PDB entry 7KMK | electron microscopy, 4.20 A resolution (low resolution: residue-level contacts below are approximate; hydrogen-bond / salt-bridge calls are withheld) | chains A and H of the 7 polymer chains in the assembly

== Chain A ==
Protein: Spike glycoprotein
Organism: Severe acute respiratory syndrome coronavirus 2
UniProt: P0DTC2 (SPIKE_SARS2); residues 1-1211 here = UniProt positions 1-1211
Amino-acid sequence (1274 residues; numbered 1 to 1274; the number before each row is that of its first residue):
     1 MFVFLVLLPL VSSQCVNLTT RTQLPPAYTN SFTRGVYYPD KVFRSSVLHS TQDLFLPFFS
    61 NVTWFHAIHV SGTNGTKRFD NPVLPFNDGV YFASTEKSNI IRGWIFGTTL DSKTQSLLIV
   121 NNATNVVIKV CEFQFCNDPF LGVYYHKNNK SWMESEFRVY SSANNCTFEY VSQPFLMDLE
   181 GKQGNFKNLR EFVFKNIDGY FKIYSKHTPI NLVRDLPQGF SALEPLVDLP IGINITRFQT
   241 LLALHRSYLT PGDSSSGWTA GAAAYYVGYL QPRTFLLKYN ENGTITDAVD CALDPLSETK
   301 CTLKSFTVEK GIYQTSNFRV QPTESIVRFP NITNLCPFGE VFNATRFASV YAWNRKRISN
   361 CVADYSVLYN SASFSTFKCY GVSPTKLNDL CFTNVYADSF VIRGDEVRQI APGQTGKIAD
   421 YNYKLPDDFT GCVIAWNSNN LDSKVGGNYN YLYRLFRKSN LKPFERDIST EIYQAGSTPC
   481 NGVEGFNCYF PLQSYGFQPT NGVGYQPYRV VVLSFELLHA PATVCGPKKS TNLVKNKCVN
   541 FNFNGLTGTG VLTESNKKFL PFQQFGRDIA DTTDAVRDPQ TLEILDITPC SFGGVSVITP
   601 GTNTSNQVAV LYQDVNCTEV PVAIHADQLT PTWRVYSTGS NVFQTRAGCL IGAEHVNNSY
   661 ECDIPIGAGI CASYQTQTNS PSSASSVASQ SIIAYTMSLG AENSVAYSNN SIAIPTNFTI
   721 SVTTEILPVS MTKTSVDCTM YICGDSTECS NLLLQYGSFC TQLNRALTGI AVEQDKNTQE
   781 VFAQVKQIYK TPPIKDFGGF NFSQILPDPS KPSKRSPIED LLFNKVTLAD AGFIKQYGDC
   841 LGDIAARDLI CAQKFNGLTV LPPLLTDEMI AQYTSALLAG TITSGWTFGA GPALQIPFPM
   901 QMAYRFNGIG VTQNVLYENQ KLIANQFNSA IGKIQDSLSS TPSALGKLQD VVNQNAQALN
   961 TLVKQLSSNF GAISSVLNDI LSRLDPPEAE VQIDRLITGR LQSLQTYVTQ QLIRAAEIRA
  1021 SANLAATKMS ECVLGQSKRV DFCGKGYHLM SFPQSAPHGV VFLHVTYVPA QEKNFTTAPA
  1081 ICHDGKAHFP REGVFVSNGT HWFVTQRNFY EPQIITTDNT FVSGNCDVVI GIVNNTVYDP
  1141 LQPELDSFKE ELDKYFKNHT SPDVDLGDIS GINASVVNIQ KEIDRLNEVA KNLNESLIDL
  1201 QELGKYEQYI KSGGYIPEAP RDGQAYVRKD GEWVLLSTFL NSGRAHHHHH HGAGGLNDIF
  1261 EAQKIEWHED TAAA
Not modelled in the structure: 1-13, 69-77, 144-151, 178-186, 246-262, 621-639, 679-687, 828-853, 1139-1274
Sequence notes: conflict Ser682 (Arg in P0DTC2), Ser683 (Arg in P0DTC2), Ser685 (Arg in P0DTC2), Pro817 (Phe in P0DTC2), Pro892 (Ala in P0DTC2), Pro899 (Ala in P0DTC2), Pro942 (Ala in P0DTC2), Pro986 (Lys in P0DTC2), Pro987 (Val in P0DTC2); expression tag (1212-1274)
Curated features (UniProtKB/Swiss-Prot):
  - region: Asn280 to Cys301 (Putative superantigen), Arg403 to Asp405 (Integrin-binding motif), Asn448 to Phe456 (Immunodominant HLA epitope recognized by the CD8+), Pro681, Ala684 (Putative superantigen), Ser816 to Tyr837 (Fusion peptide 1), Lys835 to Phe855 (Fusion peptide 2), Asp1163 to Glu1202 (Heptad repeat 2)
  - site: Arg815, Ser816 (Cleavage)
  - glycosylation: Asn17 (N-linked (GlcNAc...) (complex) asparagine), Asn61 (N-linked (GlcNAc...) (hybrid) asparagine), Asn74 (N-linked (GlcNAc...) (complex) asparagine), Asn122 (N-linked (GlcNAc...) (hybrid) asparagine), Asn149 (N-linked (GlcNAc...) (complex) asparagine), Asn165 (N-linked (GlcNAc...) (complex) asparagine), Asn234 (N-linked (GlcNAc...) (high mannose) asparagine), Asn282 (N-linked (GlcNAc...) (complex) asparagine), Thr323 (O-linked (GalNAc) threonine), Ser325 (O-linked (HexNAc...) serine), Asn331 (N-linked (GlcNAc...) (complex) asparagine), Asn343 (N-linked (GlcNAc...) (complex) asparagine), Asn603 (N-linked (GlcNAc...) (hybrid) asparagine), Asn616 (N-linked (GlcNAc...) (complex) asparagine), Asn657 (N-linked (GlcNAc...) (complex) asparagine), Thr676 (O-linked (GlcNAc...) threonine), Thr678 (O-linked (GlcNAc...) threonine), Asn709 (N-linked (GlcNAc...) (high mannose) asparagine), Asn717 (N-linked (GlcNAc...) (hybrid) asparagine), Asn801 (N-linked (GlcNAc...) (hybrid) asparagine) and 6 more in UniProt
  - natural variant: Leu5 (L5F: In strain: Iota/B.1.526), Ser13 (S13I: In strain: Epsilon/B.1.427/B.1.429), Leu18 (L18F: In strain: Beta/B.1.351, Gamma/P.1 and 1 more), Thr19 (T19I: In strain: Omicron/BQ.1.1, Omicron/XBB.1.5 and 1 more; T19R: In strain: Delta/B.1.617.2, Omicron/BA.2 and 4 more), Thr20 (T20N: In strain: Gamma/P.1), Leu24 to Ala27 (sequence variant, change not given here; In strain: Omicron/BA.2, Omicron/BA.2.12.1 and 6 more), Pro26 (P26S: In strain: Gamma/P.1), Gln52 (Q52H: In strain: Omicron/EG.5.1), Ala67 (A67V: In strain: Eta/B.1.525, Omicron/BA.1), His69 to Val70 (deletion: In strain: Alpha/B.1.1.7, Eta/B.1.525 and 5 more), Gly75 (G75V: In strain: Lambda/C.37), Thr76 (T76I: In strain: Lambda/C.37), 82 further natural variant entries in UniProt
  - mutagenesis: His69 to Val70 (Increased incorporation of cleaved spike into virions), Asn121 (N121Q: Partial loss of biliverdin affinity), Arg190 (R190K: Partial loss of biliverdin affinity), Asn234 (N234Q: Increased resistance to neutralizing antibodies), Asn331 (N331Q: Reduced viral infectivity), Asn343 (N343Q: Reduced viral infectivity), Leu452 (L452R: Increased resistance to neutralizing antibodies. Decreases HLA binding to NF9 epitope. Increased binding affinity to human ACE2), Tyr453 (Y453F: Decreased HLA binding to NF9 epitope. Increased binding affinity to human ACE2), Ala475 (A475V: Increased resistance to neutralizing antibodies), Val483 (V483A: Increased resistance to neutralizing antibodies), Glu484 (E484D: Increased replication in human TMEM106B overexpressing cells), Phe490 (F490L: Increased resistance to neutralizing antibodies and human covalescent sera neutralization), 12 further mutagenesis entries in UniProt
Disulfide bonds: Cys15-Cys136, Cys131-Cys166, Cys291-Cys301, Cys336-Cys361, Cys379-Cys432, Cys391-Cys525, Cys480-Cys488, Cys538-Cys590, Cys617-Cys649, Cys662-Cys671, Cys738-Cys760, Cys743-Cys749, Cys1032-Cys1043, Cys1082-Cys1126
Covalent attachments: N-acetylglucosamine (NAG) linked to Asn122, Asn282, Asn331, Asn343, Asn616, Asn709, Asn717, Asn801, Asn1098, Asn1134

== Chain H ==
Protein: Fab 15033-7 heavy chain
Organism: Homo sapiens
Notes: antibody fragment or engineered binder
Amino-acid sequence (225 residues; each row starts with the number of its first residue; note: 8 numbers in that range are skipped by the numbering (no residue carries them; nothing is unmodelled there)):
     1 EVQLVESGG
    11 GLVQPGGSLR LSCAASGFDL
    35 GGYSMHWVRQ APGKGLEWVA GIYAS
    62 GGATAYADSV K
    74 GRFTISADTS KNTAYLQMNS LRAEDTAVYY CARSYYYGGF GMDYWGQGTL VTVSSASTKG
   134 PSVFPLAPSS KSTSGGTAAL GCLVKDYFPE PVTVSWNSGA LTSGVHTFPA VLQSSGLYSL
   194 SSVVTVPSSS LGTQTYICNV NHKPSNTKVD KKVEPKSCDK
Not modelled in the structure: 232-233
Disulfide bonds: Cys23-Cys104, Cys155-Cys211

== Chain A / chain H interface ==
Pairs across the interface (20; chain A residue first):
  Tyr453(A) - Phe113(H)
  Leu455(A) - Gly112(H)
  Leu455(A) - Phe113(H)
  Phe456(A) - Gly112(H)
  Glu484(A) - Tyr109(H)
  Gly485(A) - Tyr109(H)
  Gly485(A) - Tyr110(H)
  Phe486(A) - Ser38(H)
  Phe486(A) - Gly55(H)
  Phe486(A) - Tyr57(H)
  Phe486(A) - Ala64(H)
  Phe486(A) - Thr65(H)
  Phe486(A) - Ala66(H)
  Phe486(A) - Tyr110(H)
  Cys488(A) - Tyr109(H)
  Tyr489(A) - Tyr109(H)
  Tyr489(A) - Phe113(H)
  Phe490(A) - Tyr109(H)
  Gln493(A) - Tyr108(H)
  Gln493(A) - Phe113(H)
Other interface residues (no listed pair), chain H (13 interface residues in all): Ile56, Gly111

== Overview ==
10 residues of chain A face 13 of chain H across their interface. Covalently linked N-acetylglucosamine: at
Asn122(A), Asn282(A), Asn331(A), Asn343(A), Asn616(A) and Asn709(A) and 4 more. Curated annotation (UniProt)
lists 24 mutagenesis sites on chain A.
Chain A is Spike glycoprotein (Severe acute respiratory syndrome coronavirus 2) and chain H is Fab 15033-7
heavy chain (Homo sapiens); the structure, cryo-EM structure of SARS-CoV-2 spike in complex with Fab 15033-7,
two RBDs bound, was determined by electron microscopy, deposited together with 7KLG, 7KLH, 7KML, 7KXJ and
7KXK.
